PDB entry 7PP4 | electron microscopy, 3.84 A resolution | chains d and f of the 6 polymer chains in the assembly

Chain d:
Name: DNA-directed RNA polymerase subunit beta'
Source organism: Mycobacterium tuberculosis (strain ATCC 25618 / H37Rv)
Notes: EC 2.7.7.6
UniProt: P9WGY7 (RPOC_MYCTU); numbering as in UniProt (aligned over 1-1316)
Sequence (1322 residues; each row starts with the number of its first residue):
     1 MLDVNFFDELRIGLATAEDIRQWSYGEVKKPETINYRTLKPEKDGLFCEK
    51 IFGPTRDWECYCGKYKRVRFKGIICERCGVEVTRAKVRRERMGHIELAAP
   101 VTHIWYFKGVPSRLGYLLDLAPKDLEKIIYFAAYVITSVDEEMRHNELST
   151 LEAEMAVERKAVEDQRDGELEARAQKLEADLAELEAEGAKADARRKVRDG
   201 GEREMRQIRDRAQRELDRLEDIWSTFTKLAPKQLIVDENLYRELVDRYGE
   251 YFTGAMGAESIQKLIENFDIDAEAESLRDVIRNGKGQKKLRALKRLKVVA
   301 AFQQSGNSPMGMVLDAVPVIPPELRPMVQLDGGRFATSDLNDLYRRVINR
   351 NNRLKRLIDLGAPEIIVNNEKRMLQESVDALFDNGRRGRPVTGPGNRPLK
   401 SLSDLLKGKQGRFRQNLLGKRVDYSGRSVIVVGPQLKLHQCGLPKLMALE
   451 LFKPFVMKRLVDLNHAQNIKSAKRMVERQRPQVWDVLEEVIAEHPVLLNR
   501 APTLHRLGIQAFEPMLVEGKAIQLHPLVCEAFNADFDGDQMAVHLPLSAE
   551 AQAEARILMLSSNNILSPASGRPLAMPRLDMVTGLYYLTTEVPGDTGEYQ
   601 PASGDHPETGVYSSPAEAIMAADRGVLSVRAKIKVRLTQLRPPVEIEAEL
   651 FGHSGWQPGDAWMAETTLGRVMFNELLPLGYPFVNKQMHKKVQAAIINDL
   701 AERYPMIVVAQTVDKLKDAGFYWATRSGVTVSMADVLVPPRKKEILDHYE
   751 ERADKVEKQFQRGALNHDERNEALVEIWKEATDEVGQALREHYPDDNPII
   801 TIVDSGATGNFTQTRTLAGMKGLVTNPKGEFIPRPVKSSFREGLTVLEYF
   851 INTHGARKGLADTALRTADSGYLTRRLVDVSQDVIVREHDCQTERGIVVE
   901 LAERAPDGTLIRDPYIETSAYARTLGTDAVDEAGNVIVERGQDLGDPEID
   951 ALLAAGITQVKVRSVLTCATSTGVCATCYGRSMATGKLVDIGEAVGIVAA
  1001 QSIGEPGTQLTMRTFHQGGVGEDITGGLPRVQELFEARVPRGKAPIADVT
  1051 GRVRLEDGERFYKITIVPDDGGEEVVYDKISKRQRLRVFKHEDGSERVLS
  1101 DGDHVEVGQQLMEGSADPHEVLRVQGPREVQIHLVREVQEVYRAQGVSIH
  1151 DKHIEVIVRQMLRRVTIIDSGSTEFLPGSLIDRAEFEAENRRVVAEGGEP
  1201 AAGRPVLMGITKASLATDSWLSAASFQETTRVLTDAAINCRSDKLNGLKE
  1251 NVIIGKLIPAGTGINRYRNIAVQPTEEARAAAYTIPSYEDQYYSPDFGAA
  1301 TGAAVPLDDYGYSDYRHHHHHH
Not modelled in the structure: 1-3, 1013-1023, 1284-1322
Differences from the reference sequence: expression tag (1317-1322)
Swiss-Prot annotation at these positions:
  - binding site (Zn(2+)): Cys60, Cys62, Cys75, Cys78, Cys891, Cys968, Cys975, Cys978
  - binding site (Mg(2+)): Asp535, Asp537, Asp539
Bound ions: Zn2+ site 1: Cys60, Cys62, Cys75, Cys78; Mg2+: Asp535, Asp537, Asp539; Zn2+ site 2: Cys891, Cys968, Cys975, Cys978
Reported in the primary citation:
  - conformationally variable residues (domain motion): Lys123

Chain f:
Name: RNA polymerase sigma factor SigB
Source organism: Mycobacterium tuberculosis (strain ATCC 25618 / H37Rv)
UniProt: P9WGI5 (SIGB_MYCTU); residues 1-323 here = UniProt positions 1-323
Sequence (343 residues; numbered -19 to 323; the number before each row is that of its first residue; numbers below 1 keep their minus sign (Met-19 is residue -19)):
   -19 MGSSHHHHHHSSGLVPRGSHMADAPTRATTSRVDSDLDAQSPAADLVRVY
    31 LNGIGKTALLNAAGEVELAKRIEAGLYAEHLLETRKRLGENRKRDLAAVV
    81 RDGEAARRHLLEANLRLVVSLAKRYTGRGMPLLDLIQEGNLGLIRAMEKF
   131 DYTKGFKFSTYATWWIRQAITRGMADQSRTIRLPVHLVEQVNKLARIKRE
   181 MHQHLGREATDEELAAESGIPIDKINDLLEHSRDPVSLDMPVGSEEEAPL
   231 GDFIEDAEAMSAENAVIAELLHTDIRSVLATLDEREHQVIRLRFGLDDGQ
   281 PRTLDQIGKLFGLSRERVRQIERDVMSKLRHGERADRLRSYAS
Not modelled in the structure: -19 to 16, 159-323
Differences from the reference sequence: initiating methionine (-19); expression tag (-18 to 0)
Swiss-Prot annotation at these positions:
  - DNA-binding region: Leu284 to Arg303 (H-T-H motif)
  - region: Asp25 to Glu59 (Sigma-70 factor domain-1)
  - motif: Asp114 to Gln117 (Polymerase core binding)
Reported in the primary citation:
  - contacts within the chain: Leu62-Leu76 (hydrophobic contact)
  - mutagenesis - Y57A: abolished catalytic activity on transcription initiation
  - mutagenesis - H60A: unchanged catalytic activity on transcription initiation
  - mutagenesis - Y57A: abolished catalytic activity on RbpA
  - mutagenesis - Y57A: abolished catalytic activity on sigAPext-10 promoter

Chain d / chain f interface:
Residue-residue contacts - 34 pairs, chain d then chain f:
  Lys108(d) with Gln20(f)
  Tyr116(d) with Asp18(f), hydrogen bond
  Ala121(d) with Leu17(f), hydrophobic
  Pro122(d) with Leu17(f); Ala19(f); Gln20(f)
  Lys123(d) with Ala19(f), hydrogen bond (side chain-backbone); Gln20(f), hydrogen bond (side chain-backbone); Ser21(f)
  Glu126(d) with Ser21(f), hydrogen bond; Pro22(f)
  Arg291(d) with Leu17(f)
  Lys294(d) with Asp18(f), salt bridge
  Arg345(d) with Gln157(f)
  Arg353(d) with Asp114(f), salt bridge; Gln117(f)
  Leu357(d) with Leu121(f), hydrophobic
  Gly361(d) with Ile124(f)
  Ala362(d) with Ile124(f), hydrophobic
  Ile365(d) with Glu92(f)
  Ile366(d) with Gln117(f); Asn120(f)
  Asn369(d) with Tyr30(f); Leu113(f); Gln117(f)
  Glu370(d) with Gln117(f)
  Arg372(d) with Leu26(f); Val29(f)
  Met373(d) with Leu113(f), hydrophobic; Asp114(f)
  Glu376(d) with Leu26(f)
  Arg387(d) with Gln20(f); Ser21(f), hydrogen bond (side chain-backbone); Ala23(f)
Other interface residues (no listed pair), chain d (28 interface residues in all): Val110, Phe131, Arg242, Asn349, Arg356, Leu360, Pro363
Other interface residues (no listed pair), chain f (21 interface residues in all): Lys36, Leu91, Glu118

Summary:
The interface between chain d and chain f involves 28 residues on one side and 21 on the other, with 5
hydrogen bonds and 2 salt bridges. Polar pairs include Lys294(d)-Asp18(f), Arg353(d)-Asp114(f) and
Tyr116(d)-Asp18(f). From the paper: Y57A of chain f abolishes catalytic activity on transcription initiation;
conformational variability at Lys123(d).
Here chain d is DNA-directed RNA polymerase subunit beta' and chain f is RNA polymerase sigma factor SigB,
both from Mycobacterium tuberculosis (strain ATCC 25618 / H37Rv). Entry 7PP4 (Cryo-EM structure of
Mycobacterium tuberculosis RNA polymerase holoenzyme comprising sigma factor SigB) was determined by electron
microscopy together with 7Z8Q, 7ZF2, 7Q4U and 7Q59 from the same study.
